Entry 5NYF (X-ray diffraction, 2.20 A resolution); this record covers chain A.

[Chain A]
Molecule: Anbu
From: Hyphomicrobium sp. (strain MC1)
UniProt: F8JB59 (F8JB59_HYPSM); residues 1-243 here correspond to UniProt positions 2-244 (UniProt number = residue number + 1)
Amino-acid sequence (245 residues; row label = number of the first residue in the row; numbers below 1 keep their minus sign (Mse-1 is residue -1)):
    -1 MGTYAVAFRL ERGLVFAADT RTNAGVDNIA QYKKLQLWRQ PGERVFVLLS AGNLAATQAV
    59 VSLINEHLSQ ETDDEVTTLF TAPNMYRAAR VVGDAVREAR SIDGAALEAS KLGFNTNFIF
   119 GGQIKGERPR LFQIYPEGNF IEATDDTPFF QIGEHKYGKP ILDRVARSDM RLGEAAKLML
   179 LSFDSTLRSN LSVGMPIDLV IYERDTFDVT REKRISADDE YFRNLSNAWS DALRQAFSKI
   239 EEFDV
Disordered / not traced: -1, 18-30, 101-113, 183-193
Differences from the reference sequence: initiating methionine (-1); expression tag (0)
Modified residues: Mse-1, Mse193 (selenomethionine); Mse83, Mse168, Mse177 (selenomethionine; parent Met)

[In short]
Chain A is Anbu (Hyphomicrobium sp. (strain MC1)); the structure, Selenomethionine labelled Anbu (Gly-1)
mutant from Hyphomicrobium sp. strain MC1, was determined by X-ray diffraction (same publication as 5NYG,
5NYJ, 5NYP, 5NYQ and 5NYR).
